PDB entry 1SP8 | X-ray diffraction, 2.00 A resolution | chains A and B

[Chain A (and B)]
Protein: 4-Hydroxyphenylpyruvate Dioxygenase
Organism: Zea mays
Notes: chain B of this document is another copy of the same molecule, construct and numbering; everything in this record applies to it too
Sequence (418 residues; numbered 18 to 435; the number before each row is that of its first residue):
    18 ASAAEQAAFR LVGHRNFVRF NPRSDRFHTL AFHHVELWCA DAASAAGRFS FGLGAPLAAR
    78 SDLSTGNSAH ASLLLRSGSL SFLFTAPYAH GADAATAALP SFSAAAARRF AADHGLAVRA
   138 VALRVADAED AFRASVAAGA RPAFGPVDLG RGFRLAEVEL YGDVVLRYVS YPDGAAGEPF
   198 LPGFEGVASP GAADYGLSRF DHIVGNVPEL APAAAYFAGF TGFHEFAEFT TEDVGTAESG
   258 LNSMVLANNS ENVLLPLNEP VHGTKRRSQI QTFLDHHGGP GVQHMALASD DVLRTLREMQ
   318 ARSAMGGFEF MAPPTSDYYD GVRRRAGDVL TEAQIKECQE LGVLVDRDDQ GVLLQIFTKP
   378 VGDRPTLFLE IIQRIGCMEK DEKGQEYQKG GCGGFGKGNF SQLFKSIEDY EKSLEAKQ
Not modelled in the structure: 18-35, 249-256, 432-435 (chain B: 18-33, 249-255, 433-435)
Cystine bridges: Cys394-Cys409
Bound ions: Fe2+: His219, His301, Glu387
Reported in the primary citation:
  - Fe2+ coordination: His219, His301, Glu387
  - Fe2+ coordination through a water molecule: Phe412
  - contacts within the chain: Cys394-Cys409, Leu361-Asn416, Asp363-Asn416
  - self-association interface (contacts with another copy of this molecule); pairs are residue here / residue on that copy: Phe68-Phe68 (pi stacking), Pro73-Met322 (hydrophobic contact), Ala210-Met322 (hydrophobic contact), Ala57, Asp58, Ser61, Arg65, Ser81, Ala103, Tyr105, His107, Ala121, Asp292, Ser320, Gly379, Asp380, Arg381
  - conformationally variable residues (helix shift): Asn416, Phe417

[Chain A / chain B interface]
Residue-residue contacts (68; chain A residue first):
  Ala57(A) with Ala57(B), hydrophobic
  Asp58(A) with Leu133(B); Asp380(B)
  Ala59(A) with Asp380(B), hydrogen bond (backbone-side chain)
  Ala60(A) with Arg65(B); Gly379(B); Asp380(B), hydrogen bond (backbone-side chain)
  Ser61(A) with Ser61(B); Ala62(B); Leu133(B)
  Ala62(A) with Ser61(B)
  Gly64(A) with Phe68(B); Gly323(B)
  Arg65(A) with Ala60(B); Ser61(B); Gly64(B); Phe68(B)
  Ser67(A) with Met322(B); Gly323(B)
  Phe68(A) with Phe68(B), hydrophobic; Met322(B), hydrogen bond (backbone-backbone)
  Gly71(A) with Met322(B)
  Ala72(A) with Met322(B)
  Pro73(A) with Met322(B), hydrophobic
  Leu80(A) with His293(B); Pro382(B)
  Ser81(A) with Leu431(B)
  Ala88(A) with Asp380(B)
  Ala103(A) with Asp380(B)
  Tyr105(A) with Asp380(B); Arg381(B)
  Ala106(A) with Ala129(B); Asp130(B); Arg381(B)
  His107(A) with Asp130(B), salt bridge; Asp292(B); His293(B); His294(B); Gly295(B); Arg381(B)
  Ala129(A) with Arg125(B)
  Asp130(A) with His107(B)
  Leu133(A) with Ser61(B)
  Gly208(A) with Ala321(B)
  Ala209(A) with Met322(B), hydrophobic
  Ala210(A) with Met322(B)
  Asp292(A) with His107(B)
  His293(A) with His107(B)
  Gly295(A) with His107(B)
  Ala321(A) with Gly208(B)
  Met322(A) with Gly64(B); Ser67(B); Phe68(B), hydrogen bond (backbone-backbone); Gly71(B); Ala72(B); Pro73(B), hydrophobic; Ala210(B)
  Gly323(A) with Gly64(B)
  Gly379(A) with Asp58(B); Ala60(B)
  Asp380(A) with Asp58(B), hydrogen bond (backbone-side chain); Ala59(B), hydrogen bond (side chain-backbone); Ala60(B), hydrogen bond (side chain-backbone); Ala103(B); Tyr105(B)
  Arg381(A) with Ala106(B)
  Pro382(A) with Leu80(B)
  Tyr427(A) with Ser81(B)
Other interface residues (no listed pair), chain A (41 interface residues in all): Pro104, Arg125, His294, Val378
Other interface residues (no listed pair), chain B (42 interface residues in all): Ala88, Ala128, Gly132, Ala209, Val378

[In short]
41 residues of chain A and 42 residues of chain B are in contact, with 7 hydrogen bonds and 1 salt bridge.
Polar contacts include His107(A)-Asp130(B), Ala59(A)-Asp380(B) and Ala60(A)-Asp380(B). His219(A), His301(A)
and Glu387(A) form the Fe2+ site. The paper reports Fe2+ coordination by His219(A), His301(A) and Glu387(A);
water-mediated Fe2+ coordination by Phe412(A).
Both chains are 4-Hydroxyphenylpyruvate Dioxygenase (Zea mays). Entry 1SP8 (4-Hydroxyphenylpyruvate
Dioxygenase) was determined by X-ray diffraction together with 1SP9 from the same study.
